PDB entry 1C0W | X-ray diffraction, 3.20 A resolution | chains C and D of the 6 polymer chains in the assembly

# Chain C (and D)
Name: Diphtheria toxin repressor
From: Corynebacterium diphtheriae
Notes: chain D of this document is another copy of the same molecule, construct and numbering; everything in this record applies to it too
Reference sequence: P33120 (DTXR_CORDI); residues 2-226 here = UniProt positions 2-226
Sequence (225 residues; row label = number of the first residue in the row):
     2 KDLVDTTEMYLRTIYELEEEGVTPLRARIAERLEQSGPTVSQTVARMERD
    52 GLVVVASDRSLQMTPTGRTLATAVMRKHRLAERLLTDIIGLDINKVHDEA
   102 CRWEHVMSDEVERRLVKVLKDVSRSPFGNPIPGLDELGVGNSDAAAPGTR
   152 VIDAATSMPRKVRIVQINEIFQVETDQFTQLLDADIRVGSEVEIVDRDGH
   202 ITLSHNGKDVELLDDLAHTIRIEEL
Disordered / not traced: 141-164, 189-210, 223-226 (chain D: 141-165, 190-210, 223-226)
Bound ions: Co2+ site 1: M10, C102, E105, H106; Co2+ site 2: H79, E83, H98, E170, Q173

# How chain C and chain D interact
Pairs across the interface - 40 pairs, chain C then chain D:
  L85(C) - I90(D)  hydrophobic
  L86(C) - V112(D)  hydrophobic
  I89(C) - I89(D)  hydrophobic
  I89(C) - V119(D)
  I90(C) - L85(D)  hydrophobic
  I90(C) - R115(D)  hydrogen bond (backbone-side chain)
  I90(C) - L116(D)  hydrophobic
  I90(C) - V119(D)
  G91(C) - R115(D)  hydrogen bond (backbone-side chain)
  L92(C) - E111(D)
  L92(C) - V112(D)  hydrophobic
  L92(C) - R115(D)
  K96(C) - E111(D)
  E100(C) - V107(D)
  E100(C) - M108(D)
  E100(C) - S109(D)  hydrogen bond
  E100(C) - V112(D)
  R103(C) - V107(D)  hydrogen bond (side chain-backbone)
  R103(C) - S109(D)
  W104(C) - W104(D)  hydrophobic
  W104(C) - V107(D)  hydrogen bond (side chain-backbone)
  W104(C) - V112(D)  hydrophobic
  V107(C) - E100(D)
  V107(C) - R103(D)  hydrogen bond (backbone-side chain)
  V107(C) - W104(D)  hydrogen bond (backbone-side chain)
  V107(C) - V107(D)  hydrophobic
  M108(C) - E100(D)
  S109(C) - E100(D)  hydrogen bond
  S109(C) - R103(D)
  E111(C) - L92(D)
  E111(C) - K96(D)
  V112(C) - L86(D)  hydrophobic
  V112(C) - L92(D)  hydrophobic
  V112(C) - E100(D)
  V112(C) - W104(D)  hydrophobic
  R115(C) - I90(D)  hydrogen bond (side chain-backbone)
  R115(C) - G91(D)  hydrogen bond (side chain-backbone)
  R115(C) - L92(D)
  L116(C) - I90(D)  hydrophobic
  V119(C) - I90(D)
Interface residues without a listed pair, chain D (19 interface residues in all): V5

# Overview
Chain C and chain D form an interface of 18 and 19 residues respectively; the contacts include 10 hydrogen
bonds. Among the polar pairs are I90(C)-R115(D), G91(C)-R115(D) and E100(C)-S109(D). The Co2+ site 1 is built
by M10(C), C102(C), E105(C) and H106(C).
Chain C and chain D are both Diphtheria toxin repressor (Corynebacterium diphtheriae); the structure, Crystal
structure of the cobalt-activated diphtheria toxin repressor-DNA complex reveals a metal binding sh-like
domain, was determined by X-ray diffraction.
